Entry 1SAY (X-ray diffraction, 2.10 A resolution); this record covers chain A.

[Chain A]
Name: L-alanine dehydrogenase
Source organism: Phormidium lapideum
Notes: EC 1.4.1.1
UniProt: O52942 (O52942_PHOLP); numbering as in UniProt (aligned over 1-361)
Amino-acid sequence (361 residues; each row starts with the number of its first residue):
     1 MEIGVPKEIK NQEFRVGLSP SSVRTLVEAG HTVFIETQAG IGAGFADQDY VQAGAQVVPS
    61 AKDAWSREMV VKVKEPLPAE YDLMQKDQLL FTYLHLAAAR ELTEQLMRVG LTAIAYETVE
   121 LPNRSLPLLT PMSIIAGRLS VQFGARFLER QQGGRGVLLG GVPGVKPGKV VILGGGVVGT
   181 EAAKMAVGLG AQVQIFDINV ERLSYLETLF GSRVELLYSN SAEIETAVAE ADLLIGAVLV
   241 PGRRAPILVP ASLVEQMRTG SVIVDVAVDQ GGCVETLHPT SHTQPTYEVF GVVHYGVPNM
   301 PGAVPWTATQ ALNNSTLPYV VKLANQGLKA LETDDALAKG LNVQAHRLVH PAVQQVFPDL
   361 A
Residues lining bound ligands: pyruvic acid (PYR): Arg-15, Lys-74, Tyr-93, His-95, Leu-129, Met-132, Asn-299

[In short]
Chain A binds pyruvic acid.
Chain A is L-alanine dehydrogenase (Phormidium lapideum); the structure, L-alanine dehydrogenase complexed
with pyruvate, was determined by X-ray diffraction together with 1PJC and 1PJB from the same study.
